2RKJ - chains C and B of the 4 polymer chains in the assembly; structure by X-ray diffraction, 4.50 A resolution (low resolution: residue-level contacts below are approximate; hydrogen-bond / salt-bridge calls are withheld).

== Chain C ==
Molecule: 246-nt RNA strand
Source organism: Staphylococcus phage Twort
Sequence (246 nucleotides; numbered 9 to 252 plus 2 insertion-coded residues; the number before each row is that of its first residue; a row labelled like 103A-103B holds insertion residues (103A, then the next letters in order)):
     9 GAGCCUUUAU ACAGUAAUGU AUAUCGAAAA AUCCUCUAAU UCAGGGAACA CCUAAACAAA
    69 CUAAGAUGUA GGCAAUCCUG AGCUAAGCUC UGCGG
103A-103B AA
   104 ACGCAGAGAA AGUGCAACGA CUAUUCCGAU AGGAAGUAGG GUCAAGUGAC UCGAAAUGGG
   164 GAUUACCCUU CUAGGGUAGU GAUAUAGUCU GAACAUAUAU GGAAACAUAU AGAAGGAUAG
   224 GAGUAACGAA CCUAUCCGUA ACAUAAUUG
Unresolved in the structure: 67-74

== Chain B ==
Protein: Tyrosyl-tRNA synthetase
Source organism: Neurospora crassa
Notes: EC 6.1.1.1
UniProtKB: P12063 (SYYM_NEUCR); residue numbers follow UniProt; this construct covers 33-423
Chain sequence (392 residues; numbered 32 to 423; the number before each row is that of its first residue):
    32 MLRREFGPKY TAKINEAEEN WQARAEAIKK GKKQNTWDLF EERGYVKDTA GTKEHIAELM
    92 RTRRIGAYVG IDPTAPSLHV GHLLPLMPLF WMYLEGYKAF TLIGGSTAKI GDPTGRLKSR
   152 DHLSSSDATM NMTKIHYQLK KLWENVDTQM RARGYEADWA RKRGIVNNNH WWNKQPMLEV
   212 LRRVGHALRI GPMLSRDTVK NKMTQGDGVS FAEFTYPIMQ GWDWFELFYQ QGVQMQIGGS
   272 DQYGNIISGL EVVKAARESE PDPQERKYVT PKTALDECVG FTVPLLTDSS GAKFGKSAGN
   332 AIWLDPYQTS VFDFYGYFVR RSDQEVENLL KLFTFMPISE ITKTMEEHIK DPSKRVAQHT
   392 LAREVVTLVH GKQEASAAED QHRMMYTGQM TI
Unresolved in the structure: 32-38, 147-157, 417-423
Construct notes: initiating methionine (32)

== Interface between chain C and chain B ==
Contacting residue pairs (38; chain C residue first):
  A47(C) / Lys-40(B)
  A47(C) / Lys-44(B)
  U48(C) / Lys-40(B)
  U48(C) / Tyr-41(B)
  U48(C) / Lys-44(B)
  U48(C) / Trp-190(B)
  U49(C) / Tyr-41(B)
  C50(C) / Gln-261(B)
  C50(C) / Gln-262(B)
  A51(C) / His-201(B)
  A51(C) / Gln-261(B)
  G52(C) / His-201(B)
  G53(C) / Lys-205(B)
  G88(C) / His-167(B)
  G88(C) / His-201(B)
  A89(C) / His-167(B)
  A89(C) / Lys-171(B)
  A89(C) / Gly-195(B)
  A89(C) / Ile-196(B)
  G90(C) / Lys-171(B)
  G90(C) / Lys-193(B)
  G90(C) / Arg-194(B)
  G90(C) / Gly-195(B)
  G90(C) / Ile-196(B)
  C91(C) / Arg-194(B)
  G109(C) / Thr-179(B)
  G109(C) / Arg-182(B)
  A110(C) / Glu-175(B)
  A123(C) / Pro-39(B)
  C124(C) / Pro-39(B)
  C124(C) / Lys-40(B)
  A202(C) / Pro-294(B)
  A202(C) / Gln-295(B)
  U203(C) / Pro-292(B)
  U203(C) / Asp-293(B)
  U203(C) / Pro-294(B)
  A212(C) / Gln-295(B)
  C239(C) / Lys-298(B)
Also at the interface, not in a pair above, chain C (23 interface residues in all): G54, A108, G204, U211
Also at the interface, not in a pair above, chain B (25 interface residues in all): Tyr-124, Asn-204

== Summary ==
23 residues of chain C face 25 of chain B across their interface.
Here chain C is a 246-nt RNA strand (Staphylococcus phage Twort) and chain B is Tyrosyl-tRNA synthetase
(Neurospora crassa). Entry 2RKJ (Cocrystal structure of a tyrosyl-tRNA synthetase splicing factor with a group
I intron RNA) was determined by X-ray diffraction.
